PDB entry 5H9E | X-ray diffraction, 3.21 A resolution | chains D and L of the 14 polymer chains in the assembly

Chain D:
Molecule: CRISPR system Cascade subunit CasC
From: Escherichia coli (strain K12)
UniProtKB: Q46899 (CASC_ECOLI); residues 1-363 here = UniProt positions 1-363
Amino-acid sequence (363 residues; numbered 1 to 363; the number before each row is that of its first residue):
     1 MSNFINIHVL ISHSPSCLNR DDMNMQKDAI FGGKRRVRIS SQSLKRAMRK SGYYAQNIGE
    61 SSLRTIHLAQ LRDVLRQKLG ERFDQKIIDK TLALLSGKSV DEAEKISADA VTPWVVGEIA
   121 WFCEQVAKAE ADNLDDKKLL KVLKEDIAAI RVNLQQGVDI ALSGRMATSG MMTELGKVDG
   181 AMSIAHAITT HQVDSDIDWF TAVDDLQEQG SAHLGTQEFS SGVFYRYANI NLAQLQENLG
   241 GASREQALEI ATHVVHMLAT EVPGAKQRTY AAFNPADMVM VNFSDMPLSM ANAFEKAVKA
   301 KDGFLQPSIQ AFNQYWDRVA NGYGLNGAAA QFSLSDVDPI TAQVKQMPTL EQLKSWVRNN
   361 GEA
Unresolved in the structure: 1, 195-216, 265-276, 336-343, 362-363

Chain L:
Molecule: crRNA
From: Escherichia coli
Sequence (61 nucleotides; row label = number of the first residue in the row):
     1 AUAAACCGAC GGUAUUGUUC AGAUCCUGGC UUGCCAACAG GAGUUCCCCG CGCCAGCGGG
    61 X
Modified positions: 23G (guanosine-5'-phosphate-2',3'-cyclic phosphate) at position 61

Interface between chain D and chain L:
Contacting residue pairs (25):
  Asn19(D) with C38(L), sugar contact; A39(L), phosphate contact; G40(L), phosphate contact
  Arg20(D) with A39(L), sugar contact; G40(L), hydrogen bond to the phosphate
  Asp21(D) with A39(L), base contact
  Asp22(D) with A39(L), base contact
  Lys27(D) with A39(L), salt bridge to the phosphate
  Ser40(D) with C38(L), phosphate contact; A39(L), hydrogen bond to the phosphate
  Gln42(D) with A37(L), sugar contact; C38(L), phosphate contact; A39(L), hydrogen bond to the phosphate
  Ser43(D) with C38(L), hydrogen bond to the sugar
  Lys45(D) with A37(L), salt bridge to the phosphate
  Arg46(D) with C38(L), base contact
  Arg49(D) with C38(L), salt bridge to the phosphate
  Arg64(D) with A36(L), sugar contact
  Ala110(D) with A36(L), base contact
  Val111(D) with A37(L), base contact
  Ser163(D) with A36(L), phosphate contact; A37(L), phosphate contact
  Gly164(D) with A36(L), sugar contact
  Met166(D) with C35(L), base contact; A36(L), base contact
Interface residues without a listed pair, chain D (21 interface residues in all): Leu18, Asn24, Arg165, Lys177

In short:
The interface between chain D and chain L involves 21 residues on one side and 6 on the other, with 4 hydrogen
bonds and 3 salt bridges. Among the polar pairs are Ser43(D)-C38(L), Arg20(D)-G40(L) and Ser40(D)-A39(L).
Chain D is CRISPR system Cascade subunit CasC (Escherichia coli (strain K12)) and chain L is crRNA
(Escherichia coli); the structure, Crystal structure of E. coli Cascade bound to a PAM-containing dsDNA target
(32-nt spacer) at 3.20 ..., was determined by X-ray diffraction, deposited together with 5H9F.
